7FG9 - chain A; structure by X-ray diffraction, 2.66 A resolution.

== Chain A ==
Name: Glycosyl transferase
Organism: Thermosynechococcus elongatus (strain BP-1)
UniProtKB: Q8DIJ4 (Q8DIJ4_THEEB); numbering as in UniProt (aligned over 1-358)
Chain sequence (361 residues; row label = number of the first residue in the row; numbers below 1 keep their minus sign (Gly-2 is residue -2)):
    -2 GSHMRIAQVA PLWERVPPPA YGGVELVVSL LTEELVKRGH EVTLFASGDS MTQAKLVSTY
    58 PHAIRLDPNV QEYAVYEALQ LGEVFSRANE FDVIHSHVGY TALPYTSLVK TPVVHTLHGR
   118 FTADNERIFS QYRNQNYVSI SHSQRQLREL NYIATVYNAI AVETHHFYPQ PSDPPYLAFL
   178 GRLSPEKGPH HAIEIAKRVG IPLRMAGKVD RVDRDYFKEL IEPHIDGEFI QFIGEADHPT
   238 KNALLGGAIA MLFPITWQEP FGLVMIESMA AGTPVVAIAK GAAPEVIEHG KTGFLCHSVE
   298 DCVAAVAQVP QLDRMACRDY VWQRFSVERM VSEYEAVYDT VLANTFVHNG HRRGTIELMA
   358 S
Unresolved in the structure: -2 to -1, 14, 342-358
Sequence notes: expression tag (-2 to 0)
Small-molecule neighbours: UDP (uridine-5'-diphosphate): Ala17, Tyr18, Gly19, Gly20, Leu23, Leu177, Gly178, Arg179, Lys184, Ala203, Gly204, Glu232, Ala233, Lys238, Trp254, Glu256, Gly259, Leu260, Val261, Glu264
Reported in the primary citation:
  - self-association interface (contacts with another copy of this molecule); pairs are residue here / residue on that copy: Glu160-Gln320, Arg315-Asp316 (salt bridge), Trp319-Trp319 (pi stacking)
  - binding site for UDP: Tyr18, Arg179, Lys184
  - catalytic residues: Tyr18 (proposed by the authors, not directly observed)
  - catalytic residues: Arg179
  - mutagenesis - Y18F, R179A: decreased catalytic activity

== In short ==
Chain A binds UDP. The paper reports catalytic residues Tyr18 and Arg179; Y18F and R179A reduce catalytic
activity.
Chain A is Glycosyl transferase (Thermosynechococcus elongatus (strain BP-1)); the structure,
Alpha-1,2-glucosyltransferase_UDP_tll1591, was determined by X-ray diffraction.
